PDB entry 7BOR | X-ray diffraction, 1.90 A resolution | chain A

== Chain A ==
Molecule: Probable enoyl-CoA hydratase/isomerase
From: Pseudomonas aeruginosa (strain ATCC 15692 / DSM 22644 / CIP 104116 / JCM 14847 / LMG 12228 / 1C / PRS 101 / PAO1)
UniProtKB: Q9HW71 (Q9HW71_PSEAE); residues 1-257 here = UniProt positions 1-257
Amino-acid sequence (257 residues; numbered 1 to 257; the number before each row is that of its first residue):
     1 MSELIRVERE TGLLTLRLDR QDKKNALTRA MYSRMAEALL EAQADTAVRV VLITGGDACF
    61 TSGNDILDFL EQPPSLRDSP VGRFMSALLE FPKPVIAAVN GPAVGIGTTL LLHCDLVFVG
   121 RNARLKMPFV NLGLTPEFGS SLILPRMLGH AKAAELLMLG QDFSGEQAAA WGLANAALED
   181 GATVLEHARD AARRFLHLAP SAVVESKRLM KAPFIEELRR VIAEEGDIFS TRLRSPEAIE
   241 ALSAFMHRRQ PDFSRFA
Not modelled in the structure: 1, 249-257
Residues lining bound ligands: coenzyme A (COA): D22, K23, K24, A26, S62, G63, N64, D65, I66, F69, P102, V104, G105, P128, F129, L132, L134, F245, M246, R248

== Overview ==
Bound to chain A: coenzyme A.
Chain A is Probable enoyl-CoA hydratase/isomerase (Pseudomonas aeruginosa (strain ATCC 15692 / DSM 22644 / CIP
104116 / JCM 14847 / LMG 12228 / 1C / PRS 101 / PAO1)); the structure, Structure of Pseudomonas aeruginosa
CoA-bound OdaA, was determined by X-ray diffraction, deposited together with 7CRD.
